Entry 4YA4 (X-ray diffraction, 2.90 A resolution); this record covers chains F and G of the 28 polymer chains in the assembly.

Chain F:
Molecule: Probable proteasome subunit alpha type-7
Source organism: Saccharomyces cerevisiae S288c
Notes: EC 3.4.25.1
Reference sequence: P21242 (PSA7_YEAST); residues -3 to 284 here correspond to UniProt positions 1-288 (UniProt number = residue number + 4)
Sequence (288 residues; row label = number of the first residue in the row; numbers below 1 keep their minus sign (Met-3 is residue -3)):
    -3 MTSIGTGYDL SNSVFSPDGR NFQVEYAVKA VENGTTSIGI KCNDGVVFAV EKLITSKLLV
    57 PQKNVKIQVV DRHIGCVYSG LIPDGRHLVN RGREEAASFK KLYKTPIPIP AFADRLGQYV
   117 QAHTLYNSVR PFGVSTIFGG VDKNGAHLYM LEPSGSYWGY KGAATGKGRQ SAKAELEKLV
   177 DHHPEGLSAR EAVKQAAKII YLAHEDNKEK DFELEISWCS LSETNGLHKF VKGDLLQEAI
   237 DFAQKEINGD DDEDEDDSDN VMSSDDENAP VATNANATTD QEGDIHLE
Disordered / not traced: -3 to 1, 245-284
Swiss-Prot annotation at these positions:
  - modified residue: Thr-2 (N-acetylthreonine)

Chain G:
Molecule: Proteasome subunit alpha type-1
Source organism: Saccharomyces cerevisiae S288c
Notes: EC 3.4.25.1
Reference sequence: P21243 (PSA1_YEAST); residues -8 to 243 here correspond to UniProt positions 1-252 (UniProt number = residue number + 9)
Sequence (252 residues; numbered -8 to 243; the number before each row is that of its first residue; numbers below 1 keep their minus sign (Met-8 is residue -8)):
    -8 MSGAAAASAA GYDRHITIFS PEGRLYQVEY AFKATNQTNI NSLAVRGKDC TVVISQKKVP
    52 DKLLDPTTVS YIFCISRTIG MVVNGPIPDA RNAALRAKAE AAEFRYKYGY DMPCDVLAKR
   112 MANLSQIYTQ RAYMRPLGVI LTFVSVDEEL GPSIYKTDPA GYYVGYKATA TGPKQQEITT
   172 NLENHFKKSK IDHINEESWE KVVEFAITHM IDALGTEFSK NDLEVGVATK DKFFTLSAEN
   232 IEERLVAIAE QD
Disordered / not traced: -8 to 1, 243
Metal / ion sites: Mg2+: Thr8, Tyr119, Arg122, Met125

Interface between chain F and chain G:
Pairs across the interface - 61 pairs, chain F then chain G:
  Thr2(F) - His6(G)
  Gly3(F) - His6(G)
  Tyr4(F) - Arg5(G)
  Tyr4(F) - His6(G)
  Tyr4(F) - Tyr21(G)
  Ser9(F) - Arg126(G)
  Val10(F) - His6(G)
  Val10(F) - Gln18(G)
  Phe11(F) - Gln18(G)  hydrogen bond (backbone-side chain)
  Phe11(F) - Tyr21(G)
  Phe11(F) - Ala22(G)  hydrophobic
  Phe11(F) - Ala25(G)  hydrophobic
  Phe11(F) - Arg126(G)
  Phe11(F) - Pro127(G)
  Ser12(F) - Tyr21(G)
  Pro13(F) - Tyr21(G)  hydrophobic
  Pro13(F) - Lys24(G)  hydrogen bond (backbone-side chain)
  Asp14(F) - Lys24(G)
  Gly15(F) - Tyr21(G)
  Gly15(F) - Ala25(G)
  Lys37(F) - Asp56(G)  salt bridge
  Asp110(F) - Arg82(G)
  Gln114(F) - Arg82(G)  hydrogen bond (side chain-backbone)
  Gln114(F) - Asn83(G)
  Gln114(F) - Leu86(G)
  Gln117(F) - Pro79(G)
  Gln117(F) - Asp80(G)
  Gln117(F) - Asn83(G)  hydrogen bond
  Gln117(F) - Arg126(G)
  Thr120(F) - Arg126(G)  hydrogen bond (backbone-side chain)
  Leu121(F) - Tyr124(G)
  Leu121(F) - Arg126(G)
  Tyr122(F) - Tyr124(G)
  Tyr122(F) - Met125(G)  hydrophobic
  Ser150(F) - Pro79(G)
  Gly151(F) - Pro79(G)
  Ser152(F) - Ile78(G)
  Ser152(F) - Pro79(G)
  Tyr153(F) - Arg82(G)  hydrogen bond (backbone-side chain)
  Trp154(F) - Leu55(G)  hydrophobic
  Trp154(F) - Thr59(G)
  Trp154(F) - Val60(G)  hydrophobic
  Trp154(F) - Ser61(G)
  Trp154(F) - Tyr62(G)
  Trp154(F) - Ile78(G)  hydrophobic
  Trp154(F) - Arg82(G)
  Gly155(F) - Leu55(G)
  Gly155(F) - Asp56(G)  hydrogen bond (backbone-backbone)
  Gly155(F) - Thr59(G)  hydrogen bond (backbone-side chain)
  Tyr156(F) - Leu54(G)
  Tyr156(F) - Leu55(G)
  Tyr156(F) - Asp56(G)
  Lys157(F) - Lys53(G)
  Lys157(F) - Leu54(G)  hydrogen bond (backbone-backbone)
  Lys157(F) - Leu55(G)
  Gly158(F) - Leu54(G)
  Leu172(F) - Leu54(G)  hydrophobic
  Glu173(F) - Lys53(G)
  Glu173(F) - Leu54(G)
  Val176(F) - Leu54(G)  hydrophobic
  Asp177(F) - Lys53(G)  salt bridge
Other interface residues (no listed pair), chain F (32 interface residues in all): Tyr145, Lys169
Other interface residues (no listed pair), chain G (28 interface residues in all): Asp52, Leu128, Gly129

In short:
32 residues of chain F and 28 residues of chain G are in contact, with 9 hydrogen bonds and 2 salt bridges.
Polar contacts include Lys37(F)-Asp56(G), Asp177(F)-Lys53(G) and Phe11(F)-Gln18(G). Thr8(G), Tyr119(G),
Arg122(G) and Met125(G) form the Mg2+ site.
Chain F is Probable proteasome subunit alpha type-7 and chain G is Proteasome subunit alpha type-1, both from
Saccharomyces cerevisiae S288c; the structure, Yeast 20S proteasome beta2-H114D mutant, was determined by
X-ray diffraction (same publication as 4Y69, 4Y6A, 4Y6V, 4Y6Z, 4Y70, 4Y74 and 34 further entries).
